1KD1 - chains A and D of the 30 polymer chains in the assembly; structure by X-ray diffraction, 3.00 A resolution.

# Chain A
Molecule: 23S RRNA
Organism: Haloarcula marismortui
Sequence (2922 nucleotides; row label = number of the first residue in the row):
     2 UUGGCUACUA UGCCAGCUGG UGGAUUGCUC GGCUCAGGCG CUGAUGAAGG ACGUGCCAAG
    62 CUGCGAUAAG CCAUGGGGAG CCGCACGGAG GCGAAGAACC AUGGAUUUCC GAAUGAGAAU
   122 CUCUCUAACA AUUGCUUCGC GCAAUGAGGA ACCCCGAGAA CUGAAACAUC UCAGUAUCGG
   182 GAGGAACAGA AAACGCAAUG UGAUGUCGUU AGUAACCGCG AGUGAACGCG AUACAGCCCA
   242 AACCGAAGCC CUCACGGGCA AUGUGGUGUC AGGGCUACCU CUCAUCAGCC GACCGUCUCG
   302 ACGAAGUCUC UUGGAACAGA GCGUGAUACA GGGUGACAAC CCCGUACUCG AGACCAGUAC
   362 GACGUGCGGU AGUGCCAGAG UAGCGGGGGU UGGAUAUCCC UCGCGAAUAA CGCAGGCAUC
   422 GACUGCGAAG GCUAAACACA ACCUGAGACC GAUAGUGAAC AAGUAGUGUG AACGAACGCU
   482 GCAAAGUACC CUCAGAAGGG AGGCGAAAUA GAGCAUGAAA UCAGUUGGCG AUCGAGCGAC
   542 AGGGCAUACA AGGUCCCUCG ACGAAUGACC GACGCGCGAG CGUCCAGUAA GACUCACGGG
   602 AAGCCGAUGU UCUGUCGUAC GUUUUGAAAA ACGAGCCAGG GAGUGUGUCU GCAUGGCAAG
   662 UCUAACCGGA GUAUCCGGGG AGGCACAGGG AAACCGACAU GGCCGCAGGG CUUUGCCCGA
   722 GGGCCGCCGU CUUCAAGGGC GGGGAGCCAU GUGGACACGA CCCGAAUCCG GACGAUCUAC
   782 GCAUGGACAA GAUGAAGCGU GCCGAAAGGC ACGUGGAAGU CUGUUAGAGU UGGUGUCCUA
   842 CAAUACCCUC UCGUGAUCUA UGUGUAGGGG UGAAAGGCCC AUCGAGUCCG GCAACAGCUG
   902 GUUCCAAUCG AAACAUGUCG AAGCAUGACC UCCGCCGAGG UAGUCUGUGA GGUAGAGCGA
   962 CCGAUUGGUG UGUCCGCCUC CGAGAGGAGU CGGCACACCU GUCAAACUCC AAACUUACAG
  1022 ACGCCGUUUG ACGCGGGGAU UCCGGUGCGC GGGGUAAGCC UGUGUACCAG GAGGGGAACA
  1082 ACCCAGAGAU AGGUUAAGGU CCCCAAGUGU GGAUUAAGUG UAAUCCUCUG AAGGUGGUCU
  1142 CGAGCCCUAG ACAGCCGGGA GGUGAGCUUA GAAGCAGCUA CCCUCUAAGA AAAGCGUAAC
  1202 AGCUUACCGG CCGAGGUUUG AGGCGCCCAA AAUGAUCGGG ACUCAAAUCC ACCACCGAGA
  1262 CCUGUCCGUA CCACUCAUAC UGGUAAUCGA GUAGAUUGGC GCUCUAAUUG GAUGGAAGUA
  1322 GGGGUGAAAA CUCCUAUGGA CCGAUUAGUG ACGAAAAUCC UGGCCAUAGU AGCAGCGAUA
  1382 GUCGGGUGAG AACCCCGACG GCCUAAUGGA UAAGGGUUCC UCAGCACUGC UGAUCAGCUG
  1442 AGGGUUAGCC GGUCCUAAGU CAUACCGCAA CUCGACUAUG ACGAAAUGGG AAACGGGUUA
  1502 AUAUUCCCGU GCCACUAUGC AGUGAAAGUU GACGCCCUGG GGUCGAUCAC GCUGGGCAUU
  1562 CGCCCAGUCG AACCGUCCAA CUCCGUGGAA GCCGUAAUGG CAGGAAGCGG ACGAACGGCG
  1622 GCAUAGGGAA ACGUGAUUCA ACCUGGGGCC CAUGAAAAGA CGAGCAUAGU GUCCGUACCG
  1682 AGAACCGACA CAGGUGUCCA UGGCGGCGAA AGCCAAGGCC UGUCGGGAGC AACCAACGUU
  1742 AGGGAAUUCG GCAAGUUAGU CCCGUACCUU CGGAAGAAGG GAUGCCUGCU CCGGAACGGA
  1802 GCAGGUCGCA GUGACUCGGA AGCUCGGACU GUCUAGUAAC AACAUAGGUG ACCGCAAAUC
  1862 CGCAAGGACU CGUACGGUCA CUGAAUCCUG CCCAGUGCAG GUAUCUGAAC ACCUCGUACA
  1922 AGAGGACGAA GGACCUGUCA ACGGCGGGGG UAACUAUGAC CCUCUUAAGG UAGCGUAGUA
  1982 CCUUGCCGCA UCAGUAGCGG CUUGCAUGAA UGGAUUAACC AGAGCUUCAC UGUCCCAACG
  2042 UUGGGCCCGG UGAACUGUAC AUUCCAGUGC GGAGUCUGGA GACACCCAGG GGGAAGCGAA
  2102 GACCCUAUGG AGCUUUACUG CAGGCUGUCG CUGAGACGUG GUCGCCGAUG UGCAGCAUAG
  2162 GUAGGAGACA CUACACAGGU ACCCGCGCUA GCGGGCCACC GAGUCAACAG UGAAAUACUA
  2222 CCCGUCGGUG ACUGCGACUC UCACUCCGGG AGGAGGACAC CGAUAGCCGG GCAGUUUGAC
  2282 UGGGGCGGUA CGCGCUCGAA AAGAUAUCGA GCGCGCCCUA UGGCUAUCUC AGCCGGGACA
  2342 GAGACCCGGC GAAGAGUGCA AGAGCAAAAG AUAGCUUGAC AGUGUUCUUC CCAACGAGGA
  2402 ACGCUGACGC GAAAGCGUGG UCUAGCGAAC CAAUUAGCCU GCUUGAUGCG GGCAAUUGAU
  2462 GACAGAAAAG CUACCCUAGG GAUAACAGAG UCGUCACUCG CAAGAGCACA UAUCGACCGA
  2522 GUGGCUUGCU ACCUCGAUGU CGGUUCCCUC CAUCCUGCCC GUGCAGAAGC GGGCAAGGGU
  2582 GAGGUUGUUC GCCUAUUAAA GGAGGUCGUG AGCUGGGUUU AGACCGUCGU GAGACAGGUC
  2642 GGCUGCUAUC UACUGGGUGU GUAAUGGUGU CUGACAAGAA CGACCGUAUA GUACGAGAGG
  2702 AACUACGGUU GGUGGCCACU GGUGUACCGG UUGUUCGAGA GAGCACGUGC CGGGUAGCCA
  2762 CGCCACACGG GGUAAGAGCU GAACGCAUCU AAGCUCGAAA CCCACUUGGA AAAGAGACAC
  2822 CGCCGAGGUC CCGCGUACAA GACGCGGUCG AUAGACUCGG GGUGUGCGCG UCGAGGUAAC
  2882 GAGACGUUAA GCCCACGAGC ACUAACAGAC CAAAGCCAUC AU
Unresolved in the structure: 2-9, 126-127, 715, 971-998, 1560, 1952-1963, 2137-2236, 2339-2343, 2665-2666, 2915-2923
Covalent attachments: spiramycin i (SPR) linked to A2103
Construct notes: conflict C560 (U3155 in 3377779)
Ion coordination: Mg2+ site 1 near G28 (its only coordinating residue here); Na+ site 1: C40, G41; Na+ site 2: G56, A59, G61; Na+ site 3 near U108 (its only coordinating residue here); Mg2+ site 2 near U115 (its only coordinating residue here); Na+ site 4: C141, G142; Na+ site 5 near U146 (its only coordinating residue here); Mg2+ site 3: C162, U2276; K+ site 1: C162, U163, U172; Mg2+ site 4: A165, A167, C168; Na+ site 6: A165, A166; Mg2+ site 5: A166, G219; 61 more Na+ sites not listed; 99 more Mg2+ sites not listed; 1 more K+ sites not listed
Residues lining bound ligands: spiramycin i (SPR): C839, G2099, A2100, G2102, A2538, G2540, G2646

# Chain D
Name: Ribosomal protein L3
Organism: Haloarcula marismortui
UniProtKB: P20279 (RL3_HALMA); aligned to UniProt positions 1-337 over residues 1-337 (the alignment contains insertions or deletions, so no single offset holds)
Sequence (337 residues; each row starts with the number of its first residue):
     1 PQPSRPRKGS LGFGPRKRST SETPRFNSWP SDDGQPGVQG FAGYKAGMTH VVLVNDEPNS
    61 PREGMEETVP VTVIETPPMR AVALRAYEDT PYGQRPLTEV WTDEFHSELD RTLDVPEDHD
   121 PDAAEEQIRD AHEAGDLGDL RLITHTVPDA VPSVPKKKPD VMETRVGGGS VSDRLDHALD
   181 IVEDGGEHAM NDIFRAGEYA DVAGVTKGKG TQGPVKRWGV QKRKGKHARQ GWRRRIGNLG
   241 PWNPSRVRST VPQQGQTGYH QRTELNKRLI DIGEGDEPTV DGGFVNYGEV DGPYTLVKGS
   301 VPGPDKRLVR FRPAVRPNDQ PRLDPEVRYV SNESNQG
Construct notes: conflict Arg-310 (Phe311 in P20279)
Ion coordination: Mg2+ site 1: Gln-230 (shared with G836(A), U2615(A) of chain A); Mg2+ site 2: Asn-335 (shared with A2757(A) of chain A)

# Interface between chain A and chain D
Residue-residue contacts (340; chain A residue first):
  U835(A) / Lys-226(D)  phosphate contact
  U835(A) / Arg-229(D)  salt bridge to the phosphate
  U835(A) / Gln-230(D)  hydrogen bond to the phosphate
  G836(A) / Arg-229(D)  sugar contact
  G836(A) / Gln-230(D)  phosphate contact
  U837(A) / Gln-230(D)  phosphate contact
  U1234(A) / Asn-243(D)  base contact
  U1234(A) / Pro-244(D)  base contact
  U1234(A) / Arg-246(D)  hydrogen bond to the base
  U1234(A) / Arg-248(D)  sugar contact
  A1732(A) / Thr-211(D)  hydrogen bond to the sugar
  A1732(A) / Gln-212(D)  sugar contact
  A1733(A) / Thr-211(D)  sugar contact
  A1733(A) / Gln-212(D)  sugar contact
  A1733(A) / Gly-213(D)  hydrogen bond to the phosphate
  A1733(A) / Gln-254(D)  sugar contact
  C1734(A) / Gly-213(D)  phosphate contact
  C1734(A) / Arg-234(D)  salt bridge to the phosphate
  C1734(A) / Arg-235(D)  hydrogen bond to the sugar
  C1735(A) / Gly-231(D)  sugar contact
  C1735(A) / Trp-232(D)  phosphate contact
  C1735(A) / Arg-233(D)  hydrogen bond to the phosphate
  C1735(A) / Arg-234(D)  hydrogen bond to the phosphate
  C1735(A) / Arg-235(D)  salt bridge to the phosphate
  A1736(A) / Gly-231(D)  phosphate contact
  A1736(A) / Arg-233(D)  salt bridge to the phosphate
  C1750(A) / Lys-226(D)  base contact
  G1751(A) / Lys-226(D)  hydrogen bond to the base
  C1753(A) / Lys-226(D)  sugar contact
  C1753(A) / Arg-229(D)  hydrogen bond to the base
  A1754(A) / Arg-229(D)  hydrogen bond to the sugar
  U2034(A) / Gly-225(D)  hydrogen bond to the phosphate
  C2035(A) / Lys-224(D)  phosphate contact
  C2035(A) / Gly-225(D)  hydrogen bond to the phosphate
  C2036(A) / Lys-224(D)  salt bridge to the phosphate
  C2037(A) / Lys-224(D)  hydrogen bond to the phosphate
  A2038(A) / Gln-221(D)  phosphate contact
  A2038(A) / Lys-222(D)  hydrogen bond to the phosphate
  A2038(A) / Lys-224(D)  salt bridge to the phosphate
  A2039(A) / Val-215(D)  phosphate contact
  A2039(A) / Lys-222(D)  phosphate contact
  A2039(A) / Arg-234(D)  salt bridge to the phosphate
  C2065(A) / Ser-245(D)  phosphate contact
  C2065(A) / Arg-246(D)  hydrogen bond to the phosphate
  C2066(A) / Pro-244(D)  phosphate contact
  C2066(A) / Arg-246(D)  salt bridge to the phosphate
  G2090(A) / Gln-253(D)  hydrogen bond to the base
  G2090(A) / Gln-254(D)  hydrogen bond to the sugar
  G2091(A) / Arg-235(D)  phosphate contact
  G2091(A) / Leu-239(D)  base contact
  G2091(A) / Gln-253(D)  hydrogen bond to the base
  G2092(A) / Trp-232(D)  hydrogen bond to the phosphate
  G2092(A) / Arg-235(D)  salt bridge to the phosphate
  G2092(A) / Leu-239(D)  sugar contact
  G2093(A) / Asn-238(D)  phosphate contact
  G2093(A) / Leu-239(D)  hydrogen bond to the phosphate
  G2093(A) / Gly-240(D)  sugar contact
  G2093(A) / Pro-241(D)  hydrogen bond to the sugar
  G2093(A) / Trp-242(D)  hydrogen bond to the sugar
  G2093(A) / Pro-244(D)  sugar contact
  G2093(A) / Ser-245(D)  hydrogen bond to the base
  G2093(A) / Arg-246(D)  hydrogen bond to the base
  G2093(A) / Val-247(D)  base contact
  G2094(A) / Trp-242(D)  sugar contact
  G2094(A) / Ser-245(D)  sugar contact
  A2096(A) / Trp-242(D)  sugar contact
  G2544(A) / His-227(D)  base contact
  U2545(A) / Gln-2(D)  hydrogen bond to the phosphate
  U2546(A) / Gln-2(D)  hydrogen bond to the base
  U2546(A) / Gln-221(D)  sugar contact
  U2546(A) / Ile-236(D)  sugar contact
  U2546(A) / Gly-237(D)  hydrogen bond to the sugar
  U2546(A) / Asn-238(D)  base contact
  C2547(A) / Gln-2(D)  hydrogen bond to the base
  C2547(A) / Arg-5(D)  salt bridge to the phosphate
  C2547(A) / Lys-8(D)  phosphate contact
  C2547(A) / Val-220(D)  phosphate contact
  C2547(A) / Gln-221(D)  hydrogen bond to the phosphate
  C2547(A) / Ile-236(D)  sugar contact
  C2547(A) / Asn-238(D)  hydrogen bond to the base
  C2547(A) / Pro-252(D)  sugar contact
  C2548(A) / Arg-5(D)  salt bridge to the phosphate
  C2548(A) / Arg-7(D)  phosphate contact
  C2548(A) / Lys-8(D)  hydrogen bond to the phosphate
  C2548(A) / Pro-241(D)  base contact
  C2548(A) / Arg-248(D)  sugar contact
  C2548(A) / Thr-250(D)  hydrogen bond to the sugar
  C2548(A) / Val-251(D)  sugar contact
  C2548(A) / Pro-252(D)  sugar contact
  C2549(A) / Arg-7(D)  salt bridge to the phosphate
  C2549(A) / Leu-11(D)  phosphate contact
  C2549(A) / Arg-248(D)  hydrogen bond to the sugar
  C2549(A) / Thr-250(D)  sugar contact
  G2580(A) / Pro-6(D)  phosphate contact
  U2581(A) / Ser-4(D)  base contact
  U2581(A) / Arg-5(D)  hydrogen bond to the phosphate
  U2581(A) / Pro-6(D)  phosphate contact
  G2582(A) / Pro-3(D)  phosphate contact
  G2582(A) / Ser-4(D)  hydrogen bond to the phosphate
  A2583(A) / Pro-3(D)  phosphate contact
  C2591(A) / Pro-1(D)  phosphate contact
  G2606(A) / Pro-241(D)  base contact
  G2606(A) / Asn-243(D)  hydrogen bond to the sugar
  U2607(A) / Trp-242(D)  stacking on the base
  U2607(A) / Asn-243(D)  hydrogen bond to the phosphate
  G2609(A) / Asn-238(D)  base contact
  G2609(A) / Gly-240(D)  base contact
  G2609(A) / Pro-241(D)  sugar contact
  G2609(A) / Trp-242(D)  hydrogen bond to the sugar
  U2610(A) / Asn-238(D)  base contact
  U2610(A) / Trp-242(D)  phosphate contact
  G2613(A) / Arg-223(D)  hydrogen bond to the sugar
  G2613(A) / Trp-232(D)  sugar contact
  G2613(A) / Gly-237(D)  base contact
  C2614(A) / Arg-223(D)  hydrogen bond to the sugar
  C2614(A) / His-227(D)  hydrogen bond to the sugar
  C2614(A) / Gln-230(D)  phosphate contact
  C2614(A) / Trp-232(D)  sugar contact
  U2615(A) / Lys-226(D)  phosphate contact
  U2615(A) / His-227(D)  hydrogen bond to the sugar
  U2615(A) / Gln-230(D)  phosphate contact
  G2616(A) / Lys-226(D)  salt bridge to the phosphate
  A2653(A) / Arg-246(D)  sugar contact
  A2653(A) / Val-247(D)  hydrogen bond to the sugar
  C2654(A) / Val-247(D)  sugar contact
  C2654(A) / Arg-248(D)  sugar contact
  C2654(A) / Ser-249(D)  phosphate contact
  C2654(A) / Gln-253(D)  hydrogen bond to the sugar
  U2655(A) / Arg-217(D)  hydrogen bond to the sugar
  U2655(A) / Ser-249(D)  phosphate contact
  U2655(A) / Gln-253(D)  hydrogen bond to the sugar
  U2655(A) / Gln-254(D)  hydrogen bond to the sugar
  G2656(A) / Pro-15(D)  phosphate contact
  G2656(A) / Arg-16(D)  hydrogen bond to the phosphate
  G2656(A) / Lys-17(D)  phosphate contact
  G2656(A) / Arg-217(D)  salt bridge to the phosphate
  G2656(A) / Gly-255(D)  sugar contact
  G2656(A) / Gln-256(D)  hydrogen bond to the sugar
  G2657(A) / Lys-17(D)  phosphate contact
  G2657(A) / Arg-18(D)  hydrogen bond to the phosphate
  G2657(A) / Gln-256(D)  sugar contact
  G2658(A) / Arg-18(D)  salt bridge to the phosphate
  G2668(A) / Asp-114(D)  hydrogen bond to the base
  U2669(A) / Thr-112(D)  hydrogen bond to the sugar
  U2669(A) / Leu-113(D)  sugar contact
  U2669(A) / Asp-114(D)  sugar contact
  G2670(A) / Arg-85(D)  base contact
  G2670(A) / Thr-112(D)  sugar contact
  G2670(A) / Leu-113(D)  sugar contact
  G2670(A) / Val-161(D)  sugar contact
  U2671(A) / Arg-25(D)  salt bridge to the phosphate
  U2671(A) / Arg-85(D)  hydrogen bond to the base
  U2671(A) / Ile-143(D)  sugar contact
  U2671(A) / Val-161(D)  phosphate contact
  U2671(A) / Met-162(D)  phosphate contact
  U2671(A) / Glu-163(D)  hydrogen bond to the sugar
  C2672(A) / Arg-25(D)  salt bridge to the phosphate
  C2672(A) / Arg-85(D)  sugar contact
  C2672(A) / Tyr-87(D)  hydrogen bond to the sugar
  C2672(A) / Pro-96(D)  sugar contact
  C2672(A) / Arg-141(D)  hydrogen bond to the phosphate
  C2672(A) / Met-162(D)  phosphate contact
  C2672(A) / Glu-163(D)  hydrogen bond to the phosphate
  U2673(A) / Tyr-87(D)  sugar contact
  U2673(A) / Gln-94(D)  hydrogen bond to the sugar
  U2673(A) / Arg-141(D)  salt bridge to the phosphate
  G2674(A) / Tyr-92(D)  sugar contact
  G2674(A) / Gly-93(D)  phosphate contact
  G2674(A) / Gln-94(D)  hydrogen bond to the phosphate
  A2678(A) / Leu-11(D)  hydrogen bond to the sugar
  A2678(A) / Gly-12(D)  base contact
  G2679(A) / Leu-11(D)  sugar contact
  G2679(A) / Gly-12(D)  sugar contact
  A2681(A) / Ser-10(D)  hydrogen bond to the base
  C2682(A) / Arg-316(D)  salt bridge to the phosphate
  C2707(A) / Asn-59(D)  phosphate contact
  G2708(A) / Glu-57(D)  phosphate contact
  G2708(A) / Asn-59(D)  phosphate contact
  G2713(A) / Pro-6(D)  sugar contact
  U2714(A) / Arg-7(D)  phosphate contact
  U2714(A) / Lys-8(D)  phosphate contact
  U2714(A) / Gly-9(D)  hydrogen bond to the phosphate
  U2714(A) / Ser-10(D)  hydrogen bond to the phosphate
  U2714(A) / Phe-13(D)  sugar contact
  G2715(A) / Gly-9(D)  phosphate contact
  G2715(A) / Ser-10(D)  hydrogen bond to the phosphate
  G2715(A) / Phe-13(D)  sugar contact
  G2715(A) / Arg-16(D)  salt bridge to the phosphate
  G2715(A) / Arg-262(D)  hydrogen bond to the phosphate
  G2715(A) / Glu-264(D)  hydrogen bond to the base
  G2716(A) / Thr-206(D)  phosphate contact
  G2716(A) / Arg-262(D)  salt bridge to the phosphate
  G2716(A) / Glu-264(D)  sugar contact
  G2716(A) / Ser-300(D)  hydrogen bond to the base
  G2716(A) / Pro-302(D)  sugar contact
  C2717(A) / Lys-45(D)  hydrogen bond to the phosphate
  C2717(A) / Met-48(D)  sugar contact
  C2717(A) / Thr-206(D)  phosphate contact
  C2717(A) / Lys-207(D)  hydrogen bond to the phosphate
  C2717(A) / Ser-300(D)  sugar contact
  C2717(A) / Val-301(D)  sugar contact
  C2717(A) / Pro-302(D)  sugar contact
  C2717(A) / Gly-303(D)  hydrogen bond to the phosphate
  C2718(A) / Lys-45(D)  salt bridge to the phosphate
  C2718(A) / Met-48(D)  sugar contact
  C2718(A) / Lys-207(D)  salt bridge to the phosphate
  C2718(A) / Gly-303(D)  phosphate contact
  A2719(A) / Met-48(D)  sugar contact
  A2719(A) / Thr-49(D)  hydrogen bond to the sugar
  A2719(A) / His-50(D)  hydrogen bond to the sugar
  A2719(A) / Pro-70(D)  base contact
  A2719(A) / Asn-335(D)  sugar contact
  U2756(A) / Gln-336(D)  phosphate contact
  U2756(A) / Gly-337(D)  hydrogen bond to the phosphate
  A2757(A) / Val-285(D)  phosphate contact
  A2757(A) / Asn-335(D)  phosphate contact
  A2757(A) / Gln-336(D)  phosphate contact
  A2757(A) / Gly-337(D)  hydrogen bond to the phosphate
  G2758(A) / Val-285(D)  phosphate contact
  G2758(A) / Asn-286(D)  sugar contact
  C2759(A) / Lys-207(D)  salt bridge to the phosphate
  C2759(A) / Lys-209(D)  phosphate contact
  C2760(A) / Lys-209(D)  salt bridge to the phosphate
  C2760(A) / Lys-216(D)  salt bridge to the phosphate
  C2764(A) / Pro-70(D)  sugar contact
  C2765(A) / Glu-264(D)  base contact
  C2765(A) / Lys-267(D)  hydrogen bond to the sugar
  C2765(A) / Lys-298(D)  sugar contact
  C2765(A) / Gly-299(D)  sugar contact
  C2765(A) / Ser-300(D)  hydrogen bond to the base
  A2766(A) / Leu-265(D)  hydrogen bond to the sugar
  A2766(A) / Asn-266(D)  sugar contact
  A2766(A) / Lys-267(D)  sugar contact
  A2766(A) / Lys-298(D)  salt bridge to the phosphate
  C2767(A) / Asn-266(D)  hydrogen bond to the phosphate
  C2767(A) / Arg-316(D)  hydrogen bond to the phosphate
  C2767(A) / Asn-318(D)  hydrogen bond to the phosphate
  A2768(A) / Arg-316(D)  hydrogen bond to the phosphate
  A2768(A) / Asn-318(D)  hydrogen bond to the phosphate
  C2806(A) / Ser-28(D)  phosphate contact
  C2806(A) / Leu-265(D)  sugar contact
  C2806(A) / Arg-316(D)  sugar contact
  U2807(A) / Gly-12(D)  base contact
  U2807(A) / Phe-13(D)  sugar contact
  U2807(A) / Asn-27(D)  hydrogen bond to the phosphate
  U2807(A) / Ser-28(D)  hydrogen bond to the phosphate
  U2807(A) / Thr-263(D)  hydrogen bond to the phosphate
  U2807(A) / Arg-312(D)  salt bridge to the phosphate
  U2808(A) / Gly-12(D)  sugar contact
  U2808(A) / Phe-13(D)  sugar contact
  U2808(A) / Gly-14(D)  hydrogen bond to the sugar
  U2808(A) / Asn-27(D)  hydrogen bond to the phosphate
  U2808(A) / Gln-261(D)  hydrogen bond to the phosphate
  U2808(A) / Arg-262(D)  phosphate contact
  U2808(A) / Thr-263(D)  hydrogen bond to the phosphate
  G2809(A) / Gly-14(D)  sugar contact
  G2809(A) / Pro-15(D)  sugar contact
  G2809(A) / Lys-17(D)  phosphate contact
  G2809(A) / Gln-261(D)  phosphate contact
  G2810(A) / Lys-17(D)  salt bridge to the phosphate
  G2810(A) / Thr-20(D)  hydrogen bond to the phosphate
  G2815(A) / Tyr-92(D)  hydrogen bond to the base
  G2817(A) / Arg-95(D)  hydrogen bond to the sugar
  A2818(A) / Arg-95(D)  sugar contact
  A2818(A) / Pro-96(D)  hydrogen bond to the sugar
  C2819(A) / Arg-85(D)  hydrogen bond to the base
  C2819(A) / Pro-96(D)  sugar contact
  C2819(A) / Leu-97(D)  phosphate contact
  C2819(A) / Thr-98(D)  phosphate contact
  C2819(A) / Glu-99(D)  hydrogen bond to the sugar
  A2820(A) / Thr-98(D)  phosphate contact
  A2820(A) / Glu-99(D)  sugar contact
  A2820(A) / Trp-101(D)  hydrogen bond to the sugar
  A2820(A) / His-119(D)  phosphate contact
  C2821(A) / Asp-114(D)  hydrogen bond to the sugar
  C2821(A) / Val-115(D)  sugar contact
  C2821(A) / Pro-116(D)  sugar contact
  C2821(A) / Glu-117(D)  phosphate contact
  C2821(A) / His-119(D)  salt bridge to the phosphate
  C2822(A) / Asp-114(D)  sugar contact
  C2822(A) / Val-115(D)  sugar contact
  C2822(A) / Glu-117(D)  hydrogen bond to the phosphate
  C2822(A) / Asp-118(D)  hydrogen bond to the phosphate
  G2823(A) / Glu-117(D)  phosphate contact
  A2827(A) / Asp-114(D)  phosphate contact
  G2828(A) / Asp-114(D)  phosphate contact
  U2837(A) / Glu-22(D)  base contact
  U2837(A) / Val-154(D)  base contact
  U2837(A) / Lys-156(D)  base contact
  U2837(A) / Pro-304(D)  phosphate contact
  U2837(A) / Asp-305(D)  sugar contact
  U2837(A) / Lys-306(D)  hydrogen bond to the base
  U2837(A) / Arg-307(D)  hydrogen bond to the base
  A2838(A) / Lys-207(D)  phosphate contact
  A2838(A) / Gly-208(D)  hydrogen bond to the phosphate
  A2838(A) / Tyr-259(D)  sugar contact
  A2838(A) / Arg-307(D)  salt bridge to the phosphate
  C2839(A) / Arg-18(D)  hydrogen bond to the phosphate
  C2839(A) / Gly-208(D)  phosphate contact
  C2839(A) / Lys-209(D)  hydrogen bond to the phosphate
  C2839(A) / Gly-210(D)  hydrogen bond to the phosphate
  C2839(A) / Gln-256(D)  hydrogen bond to the phosphate
  A2840(A) / Gly-210(D)  phosphate contact
  A2840(A) / Thr-211(D)  hydrogen bond to the phosphate
  G2842(A) / Arg-18(D)  hydrogen bond to the base
  A2843(A) / Arg-18(D)  hydrogen bond to the base
  C2844(A) / Tyr-259(D)  sugar contact
  C2846(A) / Pro-155(D)  sugar contact
  C2846(A) / Lys-156(D)  phosphate contact
  C2846(A) / Lys-158(D)  phosphate contact
  G2847(A) / Arg-111(D)  salt bridge to the phosphate
  G2847(A) / Pro-155(D)  sugar contact
  G2847(A) / Lys-156(D)  phosphate contact
  G2847(A) / Lys-157(D)  hydrogen bond to the phosphate
  G2847(A) / Lys-158(D)  hydrogen bond to the phosphate
  G2848(A) / Arg-111(D)  salt bridge to the phosphate
  G2848(A) / Lys-157(D)  salt bridge to the phosphate
  G2851(A) / Lys-157(D)  hydrogen bond to the phosphate
  A2852(A) / Lys-157(D)  salt bridge to the phosphate
  U2853(A) / Pro-155(D)  phosphate contact
  G2860(A) / Gly-282(D)  hydrogen bond to the base
  G2860(A) / Gln-336(D)  base contact
  G2861(A) / Asp-281(D)  hydrogen bond to the sugar
  G2861(A) / Gly-282(D)  sugar contact
  G2861(A) / Ser-334(D)  hydrogen bond to the sugar
  G2861(A) / Gln-336(D)  hydrogen bond to the base
  G2862(A) / Ser-334(D)  hydrogen bond to the phosphate
  G2862(A) / Gln-336(D)  sugar contact
  G2862(A) / Gly-337(D)  phosphate contact
  G2863(A) / Gly-337(D)  phosphate contact
  C2897(A) / Val-285(D)  sugar contact
  C2897(A) / Asn-286(D)  hydrogen bond to the sugar
  C2897(A) / Gln-336(D)  hydrogen bond to the base
  G2898(A) / Gly-282(D)  sugar contact
  G2898(A) / Phe-284(D)  sugar contact
  G2898(A) / Asn-286(D)  phosphate contact
  G2898(A) / Tyr-287(D)  sugar contact
  G2898(A) / Gly-288(D)  phosphate contact
  G2898(A) / Glu-289(D)  sugar contact
  A2899(A) / Glu-289(D)  sugar contact
Also at the interface, not in a pair above, chain A (125 interface residues in all): G834, A2089, A2095, U2539, A2680, G2712, C2720, G2845
Also at the interface, not in a pair above, chain D (148 interface residues in all): Gln-127, Ser-153, Thr-257, His-260, Gly-283, Arg-310, Val-315, Glu-333

# Summary
Chain A and chain D form an interface of 125 and 148 residues respectively; the contacts include 119 hydrogen
bonds, 35 salt bridges and 1 aromatic stacking contact. Polar contacts include U1234(A)/Arg-246(D),
G1751(A)/Lys-226(D) and C1753(A)/Arg-229(D). Covalently linked spiramycin i: at A2103(A).
Here chain A is 23S RRNA and chain D is Ribosomal protein L3, both from Haloarcula marismortui. Entry 1KD1
(Co-crystal Structure of Spiramycin bound to the 50S Ribosomal Subunit of Haloarcula marismortui) was
determined by X-ray diffraction together with 1K8A, 1K9M and 1M1K from the same study.
